7D20 - chains C and J of the 11 polymer chains in the assembly; structure by electron microscopy, 3.00 A resolution.

# Chain C
Name: Histone H2A type 1-B/E
Organism: Homo sapiens
UniProt: P04908 (H2A1B_HUMAN); residues 1-129 here correspond to UniProt positions 2-130 (UniProt number = residue number + 1)
Sequence (133 residues; row label = number of the first residue in the row; numbers below 1 keep their minus sign (Gly-3 is residue -3)):
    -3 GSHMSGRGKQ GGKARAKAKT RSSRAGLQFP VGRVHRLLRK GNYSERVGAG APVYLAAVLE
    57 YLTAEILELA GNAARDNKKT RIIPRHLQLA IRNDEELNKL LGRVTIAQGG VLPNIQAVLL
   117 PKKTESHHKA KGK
Unresolved in the structure: -3 to 11, 119-129
Differences from the reference sequence: expression tag (-3 to 0)
Curated features (UniProtKB/Swiss-Prot):
  - modified residue: Ser1 (N-acetylserine), Arg3 (Citrulline), Lys5 (N6-(2-hydroxyisobutyryl)lysine), Lys9 (N6-(2-hydroxyisobutyryl)lysine), Lys13 (N6-(beta-hydroxybutyryl)lysine), Lys36 (N6-(2-hydroxyisobutyryl)lysine), Lys74 (N6-(2-hydroxyisobutyryl)lysine), Lys75 (N6-(2-hydroxyisobutyryl)lysine), Lys95 (N6-(2-hydroxyisobutyryl)lysine), Gln104 (N5-methylglutamine), Lys118 (N6-(2-hydroxyisobutyryl)lysine), Lys119 (N6-crotonyllysine), Thr120 (Phosphothreonine), Lys125 (N6-crotonyllysine)
  - cross-link (Glycyl lysine isopeptide (Lys-Gly)): Lys13 (interchain with G-Cter in ubiquitin), Lys15 (interchain with G-Cter in ubiquitin), Lys119 (interchain with G-Cter in ubiquitin)

# Chain J
Molecule: 145-nt DNA strand
Sequence (145 nucleotides; numbered -72 to 72; the number before each row is that of its first residue; numbers below 1 keep their minus sign (DA-72 is residue -72)):
   -72 ATCGATGTAT ATATCTGACA CGTGCCTGGA GACTAGGGAG TAATCCCCTT GGCGGTTAAA
   -12 ACGCGGGGGA CAGCGCGTAC GTGCGTTTAA GCGGTGCTAG AGCTGTCTAC GACCAATTGA
    48 GCGGCCTCGG CACCGGGATT CTGAT
Unresolved in the structure: -72 to -70, 67-72

# Chain C / chain J interface
Residue-residue contacts (15; chain C residue first):
  Lys13(C) with DG46(J), phosphate contact
  Arg29(C) with DC49(J), salt bridge to the phosphate
  Arg35(C) with DA39(J), salt bridge to the phosphate
  Arg42(C) with DG38(J), sugar contact; DA39(J), phosphate contact
  Val43(C) with DG38(J), sugar contact; DA39(J), hydrogen bond to the phosphate
  Gly44(C) with DG38(J), phosphate contact
  Ala45(C) with DG38(J), hydrogen bond to the phosphate
  Lys75(C) with DC58(J), phosphate contact; DA59(J), phosphate contact
  Thr76(C) with DG57(J), hydrogen bond to the phosphate; DC58(J), hydrogen bond to the phosphate
  Arg77(C) with DG57(J), sugar contact; DC58(J), hydrogen bond to the phosphate
Also at the interface, not in a pair above, chain C (12 interface residues in all): Thr16, His31
Also at the interface, not in a pair above, chain J (8 interface residues in all): DA47

# Overview
12 residues of chain C and 8 residues of chain J are in contact, with 5 hydrogen bonds and 2 salt bridges.
Polar pairs include Val43(C)-DA39(J), Ala45(C)-DG38(J) and Thr76(C)-DG57(J).
Here chain C is Histone H2A type 1-B/E (Homo sapiens) and chain J is a 145-nt DNA strand. Entry 7D20 (Cryo-EM
structure of SET8-CENP-A-nucleosome complex) was determined by electron microscopy (same publication as 7D1Z).
